Entry 9IBX (electron microscopy, 2.54 A resolution); this record covers chains A and B of the 5 polymer chains in the assembly.

[Chain A]
Protein: DNA polymerase subunit gamma-1
Organism: Mus musculus
Notes: EC 2.7.7.7
UniProt: Q75WC0 (Q75WC0_MOUSE); residue numbers follow UniProt; this construct covers 26-1217
Amino-acid sequence (1199 residues; numbered 19 to 1217; the number before each row is that of its first residue):
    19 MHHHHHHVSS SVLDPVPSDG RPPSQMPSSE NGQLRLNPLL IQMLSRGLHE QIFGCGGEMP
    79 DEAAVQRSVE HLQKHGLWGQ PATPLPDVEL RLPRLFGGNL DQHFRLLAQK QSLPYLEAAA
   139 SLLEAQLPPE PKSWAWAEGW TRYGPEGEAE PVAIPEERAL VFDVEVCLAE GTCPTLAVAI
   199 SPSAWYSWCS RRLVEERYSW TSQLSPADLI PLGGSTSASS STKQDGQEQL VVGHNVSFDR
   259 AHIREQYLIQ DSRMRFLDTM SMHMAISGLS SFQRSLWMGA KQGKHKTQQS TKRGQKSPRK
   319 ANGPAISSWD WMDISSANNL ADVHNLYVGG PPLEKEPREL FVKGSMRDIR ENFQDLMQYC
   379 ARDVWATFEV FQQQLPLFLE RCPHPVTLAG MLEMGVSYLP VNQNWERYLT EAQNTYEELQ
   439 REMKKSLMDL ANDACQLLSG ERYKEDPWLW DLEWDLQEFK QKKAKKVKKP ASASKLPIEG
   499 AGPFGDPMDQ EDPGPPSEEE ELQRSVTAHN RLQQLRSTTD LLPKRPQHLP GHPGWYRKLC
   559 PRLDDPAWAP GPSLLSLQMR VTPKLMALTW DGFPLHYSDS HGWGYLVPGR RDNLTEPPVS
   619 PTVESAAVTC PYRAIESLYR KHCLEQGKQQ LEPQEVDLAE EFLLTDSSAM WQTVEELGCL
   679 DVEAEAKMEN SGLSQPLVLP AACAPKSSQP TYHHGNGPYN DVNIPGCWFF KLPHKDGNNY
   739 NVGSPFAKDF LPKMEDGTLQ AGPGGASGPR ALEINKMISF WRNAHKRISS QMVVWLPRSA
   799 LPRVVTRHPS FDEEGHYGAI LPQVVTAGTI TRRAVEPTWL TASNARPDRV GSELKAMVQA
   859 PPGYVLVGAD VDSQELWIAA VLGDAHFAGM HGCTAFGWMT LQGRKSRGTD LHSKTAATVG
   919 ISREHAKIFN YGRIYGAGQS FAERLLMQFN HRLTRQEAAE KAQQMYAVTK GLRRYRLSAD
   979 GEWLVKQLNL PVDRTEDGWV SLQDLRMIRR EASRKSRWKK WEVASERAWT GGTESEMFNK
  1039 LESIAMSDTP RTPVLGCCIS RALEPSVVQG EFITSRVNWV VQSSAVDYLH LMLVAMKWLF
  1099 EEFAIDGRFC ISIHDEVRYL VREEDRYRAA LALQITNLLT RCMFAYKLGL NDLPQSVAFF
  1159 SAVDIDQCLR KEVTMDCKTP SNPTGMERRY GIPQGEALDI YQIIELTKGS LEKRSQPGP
Not modelled in the structure: 19-50, 232-245, 300-325, 481-507, 611-625, 648-708, 967-1028, 1212-1217
Sequence notes: initiating methionine (19); expression tag (20-25)
Ion coordination: Ca2+: Asp-868, Val-869, Asp-1113 (together with 2'-deoxycytidine-5'-triphosphate)
Small-molecule neighbours: 2'-deoxycytidine-5'-triphosphate (DCP): Arg-831, Asp-868, Val-869, Asp-870, Ser-871, Gln-872, Glu-873, His-910, Arg-921, Lys-925, Ile-926, Tyr-929, Tyr-933, Asp-1113
What the authors report for this chain:
  - mutagenesis - A449T, W726S/E1121G, G826S, Y933C: decreased catalytic activity

[Chain B]
Protein: DNA polymerase subunit gamma-2
Organism: Homo sapiens
Notes: engineered mutation(s): A169T
UniProt: Q9UHN1 (DPOG2_HUMAN); residue numbers follow UniProt; this construct covers 26-485
Amino-acid sequence (467 residues; row label = number of the first residue in the row):
    25 MDAGQPELLT ERSSPKGGHV KSHAELEGNG EHPEAPGSGE GSEALLEICQ RRHFLSGSKQ
    85 QLSRDSLLSG CHPGFGPLGV ELRKNLAAEW WTSVVVFREQ VFPVDALHHK PGPLLPGDSA
   145 FRLVSAETLR EILQDKELSK EQLVTFLENV LKTSGKLREN LLHGALEHYV NCLDLVNKRL
   205 PYGLAQIGVC FHPVFDTKQI RNGVKSIGEK TEASLVWFTP PRTSNQWLDF WLRHRLQWWR
   265 KFAMSPSNFS SSDCQDEEGR KGNKLYYNFP WGKELIETLW NLGDHELLHM YPGNVSKLHG
   325 RDGRKNVVPC VLSVNGDLDR GMLAYLYDSF QLTENSFTRK KNLHRKVLKL HPCLAPIKVA
   385 LDVGRGPTLE LRQVCQGLFN ELLENGISVW PGYLETMQSS LEQLYSKYDE MSILFTVLVT
   445 ETTLENGLIH LRSRDTTMKE MMHISKLKDF LIKYISSAKN VHHHHHH
Not modelled in the structure: 25-66, 138-176, 219-228, 355-368, 483-491
Sequence notes: initiating methionine (25); variant Thr-169 (Ala in Q9UHN1); expression tag (486-491)

[Interface between chain A and chain B]
Pairs across the interface (53):
  Glu-429(A) / Arg-257(B)  salt bridge
  Glu-436(A) / Gln-261(B)
  Lys-443(A) / Arg-264(B)  hydrogen bond (side chain-backbone)
  Lys-443(A) / Lys-265(B)  hydrogen bond (side chain-backbone)
  Lys-443(A) / Ala-267(B)
  Lys-443(A) / Pro-270(B)
  Asp-447(A) / Met-268(B)
  Asn-450(A) / Asp-459(B)
  Asn-450(A) / Thr-460(B)
  Asp-451(A) / Lys-373(B)  salt bridge
  Cys-453(A) / Thr-460(B)
  Cys-453(A) / Met-462(B)
  Gln-454(A) / Arg-369(B)
  Gln-454(A) / Asp-459(B)
  Gln-454(A) / Thr-461(B)
  Leu-456(A) / Met-462(B)  hydrophobic
  Phe-477(A) / Leu-452(B)  hydrophobic
  Phe-477(A) / Met-465(B)
  Gln-479(A) / Asn-450(B)
  Gln-479(A) / Leu-452(B)
  Thr-525(A) / Gln-397(B)  hydrogen bond
  Ala-526(A) / Gln-397(B)
  Ala-526(A) / Gln-400(B)
  Ala-526(A) / Gly-401(B)
  Arg-529(A) / Glu-394(B)  salt bridge
  Arg-529(A) / Gln-397(B)
  Leu-530(A) / Gly-401(B)
  Leu-530(A) / Glu-405(B)
  Leu-533(A) / Thr-447(B)
  Leu-533(A) / Leu-448(B)
  Leu-533(A) / His-467(B)
  Arg-534(A) / Ser-469(B)
  Thr-536(A) / Glu-449(B)
  Thr-536(A) / Asn-450(B)  hydrogen bond (side chain-backbone)
  Thr-536(A) / Gly-451(B)
  Thr-536(A) / His-467(B)  hydrogen bond
  Thr-537(A) / His-467(B)
  Leu-540(A) / His-467(B)
  Gly-549(A) / Met-462(B)
  His-550(A) / Thr-460(B)
  His-550(A) / Met-462(B)
  Tyr-554(A) / Thr-460(B)
  Leu-561(A) / Lys-477(B)  hydrogen bond (backbone-side chain)
  Trp-566(A) / Lys-477(B)
  Trp-566(A) / Ser-481(B)
  Pro-568(A) / Tyr-478(B)  hydrophobic
  Pro-568(A) / Ser-481(B)
  Pro-568(A) / Ala-482(B)  hydrophobic
  Glu-811(A) / Arg-328(B)
  Glu-812(A) / Arg-328(B)  salt bridge
  Thr-1182(A) / Asp-253(B)
  Arg-1186(A) / Lys-285(B)
  Arg-1187(A) / Asp-253(B)  salt bridge
Other interface residues (no listed pair), chain A (36 interface residues in all): Arg-439, Ser-457, Leu-547, Pro-551, Ala-567
Other interface residues (no listed pair), chain B (42 interface residues in all): Asn-249, Val-398, Leu-402, Lys-463, Glu-464, Ile-468, Lys-470, Phe-474

[Summary]
36 residues of chain A face 42 of chain B across their interface; the contacts include 6 hydrogen bonds and 5
salt bridges. Polar pairs include Glu-429(A)/Arg-257(B), Asp-451(A)/Lys-373(B) and Arg-529(A)/Glu-394(B).
Ligands of chain A: 2'-deoxycytidine-5'-triphosphate. The paper reports that A449T, W726S/E1121G and G826S of
chain A, among others, reduce catalytic activity.
Chain A is DNA polymerase subunit gamma-1 (Mus musculus) and chain B is DNA polymerase subunit gamma-2 (Homo
sapiens); the structure, Chimeric mitochondrial DNA polymerase gamma ternary complex (mAhB) in replication
conformer, was determined by electron microscopy, deposited together with 9G74, 9G75, 9G77, 9IBZ, 9IC0, 9IC1
and 9IC3.
